PDB entry 8TAO | electron microscopy, 2.90 A resolution | chains A and D of the 4 polymer chains in the assembly

== Chain A ==
Molecule: Metabotropic glutamate receptor 5
Source organism: Homo sapiens
Reference sequence: P41594 (GRM5_HUMAN); numbering as in UniProt (aligned over 20-876)
Amino-acid sequence (881 residues; numbered -4 to 876; the number before each row is that of its first residue; numbers below 1 keep their minus sign (Met-4 is residue -4)):
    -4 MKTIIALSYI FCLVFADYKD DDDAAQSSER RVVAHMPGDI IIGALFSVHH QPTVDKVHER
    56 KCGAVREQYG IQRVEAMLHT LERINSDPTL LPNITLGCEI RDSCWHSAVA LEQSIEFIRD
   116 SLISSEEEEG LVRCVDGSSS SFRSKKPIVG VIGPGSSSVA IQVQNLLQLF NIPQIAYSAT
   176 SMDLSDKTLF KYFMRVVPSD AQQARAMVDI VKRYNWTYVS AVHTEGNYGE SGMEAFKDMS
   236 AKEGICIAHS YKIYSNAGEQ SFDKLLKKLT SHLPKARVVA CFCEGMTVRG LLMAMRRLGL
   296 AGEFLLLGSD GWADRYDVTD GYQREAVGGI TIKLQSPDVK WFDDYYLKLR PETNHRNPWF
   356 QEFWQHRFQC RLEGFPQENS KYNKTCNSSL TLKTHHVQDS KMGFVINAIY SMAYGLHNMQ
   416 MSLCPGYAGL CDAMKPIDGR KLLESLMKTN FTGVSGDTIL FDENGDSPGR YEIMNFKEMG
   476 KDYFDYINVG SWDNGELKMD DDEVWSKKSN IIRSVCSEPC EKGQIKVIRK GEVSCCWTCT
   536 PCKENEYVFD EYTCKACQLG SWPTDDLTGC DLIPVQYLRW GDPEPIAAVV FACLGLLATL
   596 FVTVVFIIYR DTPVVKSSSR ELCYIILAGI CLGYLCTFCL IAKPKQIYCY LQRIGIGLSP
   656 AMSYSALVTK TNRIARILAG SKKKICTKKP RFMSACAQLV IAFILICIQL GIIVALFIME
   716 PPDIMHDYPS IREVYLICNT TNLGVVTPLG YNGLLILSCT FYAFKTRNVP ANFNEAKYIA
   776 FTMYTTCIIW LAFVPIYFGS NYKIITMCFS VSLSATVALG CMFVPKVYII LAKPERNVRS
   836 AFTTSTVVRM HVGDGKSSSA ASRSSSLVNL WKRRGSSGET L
Not modelled in the structure: -4 to 22, 122-139, 677-685, 827-876
Disulfides: Cys57-Cys99, Cys241-Cys530, Cys365-Cys381, Cys419-Cys426, Cys511-Cys531, Cys515-Cys534, Cys537-Cys549, Cys552-Cys565, Cys644-Cys733
Sequence notes: initiating methionine (-4); expression tag (-3 to 19)
Ligand contacts: quisqualate (QUS; (S)-2-amino-3-(3,5-dioxo-[1,2,4]oxadiazolidin-2-yl)-propionic acid): Tyr64, Trp100, Gly150, Ser151, Ser152, Ser173, Ala174, Thr175, Tyr223, Glu279, Gly280, Asp305, Gly306, Arg310, Lys396
Curated features (UniProtKB/Swiss-Prot):
  - binding site (L-glutamate): Tyr64, Ser152, Ser173 to Thr175, Tyr223, Asp305, Lys396
  - modified residue: Ser861 (Phosphoserine), Arg869 (Omega-N-methylarginine)
  - glycosylation (N-linked (GlcNAc...) asparagine): Asn88, Asn210, Asn378, Asn382, Asn445, Asn734
  - mutagenesis: Ser613 (S613A/K: Increased constitutive signaling activity), Ser614 (S614D: Decreased constitutive signaling activity), Lys665 (K665A: Increased constitutive signaling activity), Glu770 (E770A: Increased constitutive signaling activity)
From the paper describing this entry:
  - contacts within the chain: Glu111-Arg114
  - conformationally variable residues (helix shift, side-chain flip): Tyr779, Trp785
  - binding site for the ligand YKU: Tyr659, Thr781, Cys782, Trp785, Ser809

== Chain D ==
Molecule: Nb43
Source organism: Lama glama
Amino-acid sequence (123 residues; numbered 3 to 125; the number before each row is that of its first residue):
     3 QVQLVESGGG LVQAGGSLRL SCAASGRTFT SYAMGWFRQA PGKERESVAA ISSSGGSTHY
    63 ADSVKGRFTI SRDNSKNTVY LQMNSLKPED TAVYYCAAAM YGSRWPDWEY DYWGQGTQVT
   123 VSS
Disulfides: Cys24-Cys98

== How chain A and chain D interact ==
Pairs across the interface - 33 pairs, chain A then chain D:
  Ser23(A) with Arg29(D)
  Glu24(A) with Arg29(D); Thr30(D), hydrogen bond (side chain-backbone); Phe31(D); Thr32(D)
  Arg25(A) with Arg29(D); Thr30(D)
  Arg26(A) with Thr30(D)
  Val27(A) with Ser33(D)
  Asn349(A) with Tyr103(D)
  His350(A) with Tyr103(D), hydrogen bond (side chain-backbone)
  Arg351(A) with Tyr103(D)
  Asn352(A) with Tyr103(D)
  Pro353(A) with Met102(D), hydrophobic; Tyr103(D)
  Gln356(A) with Gly104(D)
  Gly369(A) with Ser105(D); Arg106(D); Trp107(D), hydrogen bond (backbone-backbone); Trp110(D), hydrogen bond (backbone-side chain)
  Phe370(A) with Gly104(D); Ser105(D); Arg106(D)
  Pro371(A) with Ala35(D), hydrophobic; Ser54(D); Ser55(D), hydrogen bond (backbone-backbone); Gly104(D); Ser105(D); Trp110(D)
  Gln372(A) with Ser55(D)
  Glu373(A) with Ser59(D), hydrogen bond
  Ser375(A) with Gly58(D); Ser59(D), hydrogen bond
Other interface residues (no listed pair), chain A (20 interface residues in all): Pro346, Glu347, Glu368
Other interface residues (no listed pair), chain D (20 interface residues in all): Ser56, His61, Glu111

== Summary ==
The chain A/chain D interface involves 20 residues from each chain, with 7 hydrogen bonds. Among the polar
pairs are Glu24(A)-Thr30(D), His350(A)-Tyr103(D) and Gly369(A)-Trp110(D). Chain A binds quisqualate. From the
paper: a binding site for the ligand YKU at Tyr659(A), Thr781(A) and Cys782(A) among others; conformational
variability at Tyr779(A) and Trp785(A).
Chain A is Metabotropic glutamate receptor 5 (Homo sapiens) and chain D is Nb43 (Lama glama); the structure,
Quis and CDPPB bound active mGlu5, was determined by electron microscopy, deposited together with 8T6J, 8T7H
and 8T8M.
